1KA6 - chains A and B; structure by solution NMR.

Chain A:
Molecule: SH2 domain protein 1A
Organism: Homo sapiens
Reference sequence: O60880 (SH21A_HUMAN); residues 1-128 here = UniProt positions 1-128
Amino-acid sequence (128 residues; numbered 1 to 128; the number before each row is that of its first residue):
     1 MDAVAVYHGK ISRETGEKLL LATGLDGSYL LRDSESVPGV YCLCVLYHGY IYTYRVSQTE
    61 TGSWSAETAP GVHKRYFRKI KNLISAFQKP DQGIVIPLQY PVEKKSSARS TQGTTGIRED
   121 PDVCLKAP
Not modelled in the structure: 108-128
Reported in the primary citation:
  - conformationally variable residues (loop rearrangement): Gln58 to Val95
  - disease-associated variants - C42W: decreased binding to SLAM-pY281
  - disease-associated variants - T53I: abolished binding to SLAM-Y281
  - disease-associated variants - T53I: unchanged binding to SLAM-pY281
  - disease-associated variants - R32Q, T53I, T68I, Q99P, V102G: abolished binding to SLAM-Tyr281 peptide

Chain B:
Molecule: peptide n-pY
Notes: fragment: Cytoplasmic Region (residues 275-282)
Reference sequence: Q13291 (SLAF1_HUMAN); numbering as in UniProt (aligned over 275-282)
Amino-acid sequence (9 residues; each row starts with the number of its first residue):
   275 RKSLTIYAX
Construct notes: engineered mutation Arg275 (Lys in Q13291); modified residue (281)
Modified / non-standard residues: Tyr281 (o-phosphotyrosine; PTR); NH2 (amino group) at position 283
Reported in the primary citation:
  - post-translational modification sites: Tyr281 (citing earlier work)

How chain A and chain B interact:
Pairs across the interface (26):
  Arg13(A) with Thr279(B); Tyr281(B)
  Glu14(A) with Arg275(B)
  Glu17(A) with Leu278(B); Thr279(B)
  Lys18(A) with Arg275(B)
  Leu21(A) with Leu278(B)
  Arg32(A) with Tyr281(B)
  Ser34(A) with Tyr281(B)
  Ser36(A) with Tyr281(B)
  Val37(A) with Tyr281(B)
  Cys42(A) with Tyr281(B)
  Tyr50(A) with Leu278(B); Ile280(B)
  Ile51(A) with Leu278(B); Thr279(B); Ile280(B)
  Tyr52(A) with Ile280(B)
  Thr53(A) with Tyr281(B); Ala282(B)
  Tyr54(A) with Ala282(B)
  Arg55(A) with Tyr281(B)
  Glu67(A) with Ala282(B)
  Thr68(A) with Ala282(B); NH2_283(B)
  Ala69(A) with NH2_283(B)
Other interface residues (no listed pair), chain B (8 interface residues in all): Ser277
From the paper, about this interface:
  - pairs named by the authors: Arg13(A)-Thr279(B), Arg13(A)-Tyr281(B), Glu17(A)-Thr279(B) (hydrogen bond), Arg32(A)-Tyr281(B) (hydrogen bond), Ser34(A)-Tyr281(B) (hydrogen bond), Ser36(A)-Tyr281(B) (hydrogen bond), Val37(A)-Tyr281(B), Cys42(A)-Tyr281(B), Ile51(A)-Thr279(B) (hydrophobic contact), Ile51(A)-Tyr281(B), Thr53(A)-Tyr281(B), Arg55(A)-Tyr281(B)
  - interface residues, chain A: Arg13(A), Glu17(A), Ile51(A), Thr53(A)

Overview:
19 residues of chain A and 8 residues of chain B are in contact. The paper describes contacts between Arg13(A)
and Thr279(B), Arg13(A) and Tyr281(B) and Val37(A) and Tyr281(B) among others; hydrogen bonds between Glu17(A)
and Thr279(B), Arg32(A) and Tyr281(B) and Ser34(A) and Tyr281(B) among others; a hydrophobic contact between
Ile51(A) and Thr279(B). The paper reports that R32Q, T53I and T68I of chain A, among others, abolish binding
to SLAM-Tyr281 peptide; interface residues Arg13(A), Glu17(A) and Ile51(A) among others; 6 substitutions were
tested in all.
Here chain A is SH2 domain protein 1A (Homo sapiens) and chain B is peptide n-pY. Entry 1KA6 (SAP/SH2D1A bound
to peptide n-pY) was determined by solution NMR (same publication as 1KA7).
